Entry 9DNE (electron microscopy, 4.00 A resolution); this record covers chains C and E of the 9 polymer chains in the assembly.

Chain C (and E):
Molecule: Pseudosymmetric protein nanocage GI9-F7 C chain
Organism: synthetic construct
Notes: chain E of this document is another copy of the same molecule, construct and numbering; everything in this record applies to it too
Sequence (215 residues; each row starts with the number of its first residue):
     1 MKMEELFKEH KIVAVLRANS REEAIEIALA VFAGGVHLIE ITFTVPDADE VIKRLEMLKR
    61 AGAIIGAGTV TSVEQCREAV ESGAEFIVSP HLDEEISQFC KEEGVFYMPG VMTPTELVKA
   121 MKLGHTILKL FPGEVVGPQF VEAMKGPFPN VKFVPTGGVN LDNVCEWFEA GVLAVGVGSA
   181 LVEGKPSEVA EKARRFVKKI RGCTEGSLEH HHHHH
Not modelled in the structure: 1, 205-215
Cystine bridges: Cys165-Cys203

Chain C / chain E interface:
Contacting residue pairs (5):
  Thr69(C) - Pro147(E)
  Pro90(C) - Pro114(E)
  Phe131(C) - Pro114(E)
  Phe131(C) - Ala143(E)
  Pro132(C) - Ala143(E)  hydrophobic
Other interface residues (no listed pair), chain C (8 interface residues in all): His91, Leu92, Met112, Val135
Other interface residues (no listed pair), chain E (9 interface residues in all): Thr115, Val118, Val136, Gln139, Phe140, Phe148

Summary:
8 residues of chain C and 9 residues of chain E are in contact.
Chain C and chain E are both Pseudosymmetric protein nanocage GI9-F7 C chain (synthetic construct); the
structure, Pseudosymmetric protein nanocage GI9-F7 (local refinement), was determined by electron microscopy
together with 9DND from the same study.
